Entry 6RDY (electron microscopy, 3.60 A resolution); this record covers chains V and Z of the 20 polymer chains in the assembly.

== Chain V ==
Molecule: ATP synthase subunit alpha
From: Polytomella sp. Pringsheim 198.80
Reference sequence: A0ZW40 (A0ZW40_9CHLO); numbering as in UniProt (aligned over 1-562)
Amino-acid sequence (562 residues; numbered 1 to 562; the number before each row is that of its first residue):
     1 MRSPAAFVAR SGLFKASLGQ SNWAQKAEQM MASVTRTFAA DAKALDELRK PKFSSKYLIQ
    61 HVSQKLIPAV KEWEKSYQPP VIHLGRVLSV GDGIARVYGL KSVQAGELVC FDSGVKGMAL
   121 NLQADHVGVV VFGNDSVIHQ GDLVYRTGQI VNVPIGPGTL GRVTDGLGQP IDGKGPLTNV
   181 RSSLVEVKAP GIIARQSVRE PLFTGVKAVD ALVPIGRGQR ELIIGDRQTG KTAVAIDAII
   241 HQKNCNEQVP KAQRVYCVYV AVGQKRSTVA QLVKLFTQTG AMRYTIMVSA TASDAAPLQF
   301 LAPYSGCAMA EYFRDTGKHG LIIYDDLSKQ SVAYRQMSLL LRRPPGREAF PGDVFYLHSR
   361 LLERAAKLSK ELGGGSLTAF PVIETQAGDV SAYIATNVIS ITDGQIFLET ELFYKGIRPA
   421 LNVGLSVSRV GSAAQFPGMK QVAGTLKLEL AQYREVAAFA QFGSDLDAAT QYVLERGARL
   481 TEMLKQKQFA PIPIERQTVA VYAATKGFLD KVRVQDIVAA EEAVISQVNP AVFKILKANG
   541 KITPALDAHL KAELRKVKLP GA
Disordered / not traced: 1-42
Construct notes: conflict Arg-266 (Lys in A0ZW40)
Metal / ion sites: Mg2+: Thr-232 (together with ATP)
Ligand contacts: ATP (adenosine-5'-triphosphate): Arg-227, Gln-228, Thr-229, Gly-230, Lys-231, Thr-232, Ala-233, Asp-326, Phe-413, Arg-418, Pro-419, Gln-486, Lys-487, Gln-488

== Chain Z ==
Molecule: ATP synthase subunit beta
From: Polytomella sp. Pringsheim 198.80
Notes: EC 7.1.2.2
Reference sequence: A0ZW41 (A0ZW41_9CHLO); residue numbers follow UniProt; this construct covers 1-574
Amino-acid sequence (574 residues; row label = number of the first residue in the row):
     1 MALRYAAGLA KNVVQRQGAS LNIARAFAAE PAPAIDAGYV SQVIGPVVDV RFDGELPSIL
    61 SSLEVEGHSV RLVLEVAQHM GDNTVRCIAM DSTDGLVRGQ KVVDTGSPIK VPVGRGTLGR
   121 IMNVIGEPVD EQGPIDAADI WSIHREAPEF TEQSTEQEIL VTGIKVVDLL APYQRGGKIG
   181 LFGGAGVGKT VLIMELINNV AKAHGGFSVF AGVGERTREG NDLYREMIES GVIKLGAERG
   241 NSKCTLVYGQ MNEPPGARAR VALTGLTVAE YFRDIEGQDV LLFVDNIFRF TQANSEVSAL
   301 LGRIPSAVGY QPTLATDLGG LQERITTTTK GSITSVQAVY VPADDLTDPA PATTFAHLDA
   361 TTVLSRSIAE LGIYPAVDPL DSTSRMLNPN VIGAEHYNVA RGVQKVLQDY KNLQDIIAIL
   421 GMDELSEEDK LTVARARKIQ RFLSQPFQVA EVFTGTPGKY VDLADTISGF QGVLTGKYDD
   481 LPEMAFYMVG DIKEVKEKAD KMAKDIASRK EADNKKVSEE LKDIPSLDKL VSEIKEVVIE
   541 EDDGLEEDFK AEALSSETVV LNEEGKSVPL PKKN
Disordered / not traced: 1-36
Construct notes: conflict Ala-350 (Gly in A0ZW41), Leu-387 (Arg in A0ZW41)

== How chain V and chain Z interact ==
Residue-residue contacts (136):
  Ser-54(V) with Asp-82(Z), hydrogen bond
  His-83(V) with Asn-562(Z); Glu-563(Z); Glu-564(Z); Gly-565(Z)
  Leu-84(V) with Glu-563(Z)
  Gly-99(V) with Arg-98(Z), hydrogen bond (backbone-side chain)
  Leu-100(V) with Arg-98(Z), hydrogen bond (backbone-side chain)
  Lys-101(V) with Arg-98(Z)
  Ser-102(V) with Val-97(Z)
  Val-103(V) with Leu-96(Z); Val-97(Z); Arg-98(Z)
  Gln-104(V) with Gly-95(Z); Leu-96(Z); Val-97(Z)
  Ala-105(V) with Val-43(Z), hydrophobic; Thr-93(Z); Asp-94(Z); Gly-95(Z), hydrogen bond (backbone-backbone); Leu-96(Z), hydrogen bond (backbone-backbone)
  Cys-110(V) with Val-560(Z), hydrophobic; Leu-570(Z), hydrophobic
  Asp-112(V) with Lys-573(Z); Asn-574(Z)
  Ser-113(V) with Asn-574(Z), hydrogen bond
  Asn-121(V) with Val-43(Z); Ile-44(Z)
  Leu-122(V) with Gln-42(Z); Val-43(Z), hydrogen bond (backbone-backbone); Leu-96(Z); Arg-98(Z)
  Gln-123(V) with Ser-41(Z); Gln-42(Z); Ile-44(Z); Arg-98(Z), hydrogen bond (backbone-side chain)
  Ala-124(V) with Ser-41(Z); Gln-42(Z)
  Val-127(V) with Arg-98(Z)
  Asp-142(V) with Asn-574(Z)
  Tyr-145(V) with Val-560(Z), hydrophobic; Leu-570(Z), hydrophobic; Pro-571(Z)
  Arg-146(V) with Val-560(Z); Leu-561(Z), hydrogen bond (backbone-backbone)
  Thr-147(V) with Val-559(Z)
  Ile-150(V) with Gly-95(Z)
  Pro-154(V) with Leu-554(Z), hydrophobic
  Gly-156(V) with Phe-549(Z)
  Pro-157(V) with Leu-545(Z); Phe-549(Z)
  Leu-160(V) with Leu-545(Z), hydrophobic
  Asn-179(V) with Phe-549(Z); Ala-551(Z)
  Val-180(V) with Phe-549(Z); Ala-551(Z); Glu-552(Z); Leu-554(Z), hydrophobic
  Arg-181(V) with Phe-549(Z); Glu-552(Z)
  Ser-182(V) with Glu-552(Z), hydrogen bond (backbone-side chain)
  Glu-186(V) with Asp-94(Z)
  Lys-188(V) with Asp-91(Z), salt bridge
  Ala-189(V) with Asn-252(Z)
  Pro-190(V) with Thr-217(Z)
  Gly-191(V) with Thr-217(Z)
  Ile-192(V) with Ile-121(Z), hydrophobic; Thr-217(Z); Asn-221(Z); Tyr-248(Z), hydrophobic; Gln-250(Z)
  Ile-193(V) with Val-129(Z); Asp-130(Z); Glu-131(Z); Tyr-224(Z), hydrophobic; Arg-225(Z)
  Arg-195(V) with Thr-217(Z)
  Gln-196(V) with Asn-221(Z)
  Ser-197(V) with Asp-222(Z), hydrogen bond
  Val-198(V) with Arg-218(Z)
  Arg-220(V) with Arg-216(Z)
  Pro-250(V) with Val-538(Z)
  Lys-251(V) with Asp-542(Z); Asp-543(Z); Gly-544(Z); Glu-547(Z), salt bridge
  Arg-254(V) with Glu-540(Z), hydrogen bond (side chain-backbone); Asp-543(Z)
  Tyr-256(V) with Asp-543(Z), hydrogen bond (side chain-backbone); Leu-545(Z)
  Tyr-312(V) with Leu-545(Z); Phe-549(Z)
  Phe-313(V) with Leu-545(Z), hydrophobic
  Lys-318(V) with Leu-545(Z)
  Arg-343(V) with Ile-44(Z); Gly-45(Z)
  Pro-344(V) with Ala-299(Z); Gly-302(Z)
  Gly-352(V) with Glu-296(Z)
  Phe-355(V) with Arg-258(Z); Gln-292(Z); Glu-296(Z)
  Tyr-356(V) with Ser-92(Z), hydrogen bond; Pro-254(Z), hydrophobic; Pro-255(Z)
  Ser-359(V) with Met-251(Z), hydrogen bond (side chain-backbone); Asn-252(Z), hydrogen bond (side chain-backbone)
  Glu-363(V) with Thr-217(Z), hydrogen bond; Met-251(Z); Asn-252(Z)
  Ser-400(V) with Arg-216(Z); Met-251(Z)
  Ile-401(V) with Arg-216(Z), hydrogen bond (backbone-side chain); Met-251(Z), hydrophobic
  Thr-402(V) with Arg-216(Z)
  Asp-403(V) with Arg-216(Z); Arg-218(Z), salt bridge
  Arg-429(V) with Gly-184(Z); Ala-185(Z); Arg-218(Z); Glu-219(Z), salt bridge
  Val-430(V) with Arg-218(Z)
  Asn-529(V) with Leu-527(Z)
  Ala-531(V) with Val-531(Z), hydrophobic
  Lys-534(V) with Val-531(Z)
  Ile-535(V) with Leu-530(Z); Val-531(Z), hydrophobic
  Ala-538(V) with Ile-534(Z), hydrophobic
  Ala-545(V) with Ile-524(Z), hydrophobic
  Leu-546(V) with Leu-530(Z), hydrophobic
  His-549(V) with Glu-520(Z), salt bridge; Ile-524(Z); Pro-525(Z), hydrogen bond (side chain-backbone); Ser-526(Z); Leu-527(Z); Leu-530(Z)
Also at the interface, not in a pair above, chain V (88 interface residues in all): Pro-80, Ile-82, Phe-111, Leu-120, His-139, Gly-148, Ile-155, Glu-247, Gln-248, Asp-353, Ser-391, Thr-396, Asn-397, Ile-399, Leu-448, Ala-548, Glu-553
Also at the interface, not in a pair above, chain Z (82 interface residues in all): Gly-220, Glu-253, Arg-289, Leu-300, Tyr-340, Ala-343, Glu-370, Asp-528, Lys-535, Ile-539, Glu-546, Lys-550, Thr-558

== Overview ==
88 residues of chain V and 82 residues of chain Z are in contact; the contacts include 19 hydrogen bonds and 5
salt bridges. Among the polar pairs are Lys-188(V)/Asp-91(Z), Lys-251(V)/Glu-547(Z) and Asp-403(V)/Arg-218(Z).
Bound to chain V: ATP.
Chain V is ATP synthase subunit alpha and chain Z is ATP synthase subunit beta, both from Polytomella sp.
Pringsheim 198.80; the structure, Cryo-EM structure of Polytomella F-ATP synthase, Rotary substate 1F,
focussed refinement of F1 head and rotor, was determined by electron microscopy (same publication as 6RD4,
6RD5, 6RD6, 6RD7, 6RD8, 6RD9 and 46 further entries).
